7X7U - chains G and L of the 7 polymer chains in the assembly; structure by electron microscopy, 3.77 A resolution.

[Chain G]
Name: Spike protein S1
From: Severe acute respiratory syndrome coronavirus 2
Reference sequence: P0DTC2 (SPIKE_SARS2); residue numbers follow UniProt; this construct covers 324-527
Sequence (204 residues; numbered 324 to 527; the number before each row is that of its first residue):
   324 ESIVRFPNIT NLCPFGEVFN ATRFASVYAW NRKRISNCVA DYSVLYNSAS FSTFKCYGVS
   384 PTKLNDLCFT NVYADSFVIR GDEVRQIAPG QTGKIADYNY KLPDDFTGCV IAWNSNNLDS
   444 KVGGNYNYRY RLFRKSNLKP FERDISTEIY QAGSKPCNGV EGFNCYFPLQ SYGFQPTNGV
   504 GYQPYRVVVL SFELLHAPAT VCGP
Not modelled in the structure: 324-332, 527
Differences from the reference sequence: variant Arg452 (Leu in P0DTC2), Lys478 (Thr in P0DTC2)
Curated features (UniProtKB/Swiss-Prot):
  - region: Arg403 to Asp405 (Integrin-binding motif), Asn448 to Tyr451, Tyr453 to Phe456 (Immunodominant HLA epitope recognized by the CD8+)
  - glycosylation: Ser325 (O-linked (HexNAc...) serine), Asn331 (N-linked (GlcNAc...) (complex) asparagine), Asn343 (N-linked (GlcNAc...) (complex) asparagine)
  - natural variant: Gly339 (G339D: In strain: Omicron/BA.1, Omicron/BA.2 and 4 more; G339H: In strain: Omicron/BA.2.75, Omicron/XBB.1.5 and 1 more), Arg346 (R346K: In strain: Mu/B.1.621; R346T: In strain: Omicron/BQ.1.1, Omicron/XBB.1.5 and 1 more), Leu368 (L368I: In strain: Omicron/XBB.1.5, Omicron/EG.5.1), Ser371 (S371F: In strain: Omicron/BA.2, Omicron/BA.2.12.1 and 6 more; S371L: In strain: Omicron/BA.1), Ser373 (S373P: In strain: Omicron/BA.1, Omicron/BA.2 and 7 more), Ser375 (S375F: In strain: Omicron/BA.1, Omicron/BA.2 and 7 more), Thr376 (T376A: In strain: Omicron/BA.2, Omicron/BA.2.12.1 and 5 more), Asp405 (D405N: In strain: Omicron/BA.2, Omicron/BA.2.12.1 and 6 more), Arg408 (R408S: In strain: Omicron/BA.2, Omicron/BA.2.12.1 and 6 more), Lys417 (K417N: In strain: Beta/B.1.351, Omicron/BA.1 and 8 more; K417T: In strain: Gamma/P.1), Asn440 (N440K: In strain: Omicron/BA.1, Omicron/BA.2 and 7 more), Lys444 (K444T: In strain: Omicron/BQ.1.1), 16 further natural variant entries in UniProt
  - mutagenesis: Asn331 (N331Q: Reduced viral infectivity), Asn343 (N343Q: Reduced viral infectivity), Tyr453 (Y453F: Decreased HLA binding to NF9 epitope. Increased binding affinity to human ACE2), Ala475 (A475V: Increased resistance to neutralizing antibodies), Val483 (V483A: Increased resistance to neutralizing antibodies), Glu484 (E484D: Increased replication in human TMEM106B overexpressing cells), Phe490 (F490L: Increased resistance to neutralizing antibodies and human covalescent sera neutralization), Gln493 (Q493N: Reduced host ACE2-binding affinity in vitro; Q493Y: Reduced host ACE2-binding affinity in vitro), Asn501 (N501T: Reduced host ACE2-binding affinity in vitro; N501Y: Increased binding affinity to human ACE2), His519 (H519P: Increased resistance to human covalescent sera neutralization)
Disulfide bonds: Cys336-Cys361, Cys379-Cys432
Covalent attachments: N-acetylglucosamine (NAG) linked to Asn343

[Chain L]
Name: X10 light chain
From: Mus musculus
Sequence (111 residues; row label = number of the first residue in the row):
     1 DIVLTQSPAS LAVSLGQRAA ISCRASQSVS TSSHNYVHWY QQRPGQPPKL LIKYASNLEC
    61 GVPARFSGSG SGTDFTLNIH PVEEEDSAAY YCQHSWEIPY TFGGGTKLEI K
Disulfide bonds: Cys23-Cys92

[How chain G and chain L interact]
Residue-residue contacts (18; chain G residue first):
  Arg346(G) with Ile98(L); Tyr100(L), hydrogen bond
  Tyr351(G) with Trp96(L), hydrogen bond
  Tyr449(G) with His34(L); Tyr36(L), hydrogen bond (backbone-side chain)
  Asn450(G) with Tyr100(L)
  Arg452(G) with Tyr36(L); Trp96(L), hydrogen bond (side chain-backbone)
  Thr470(G) with Ser28(L), hydrogen bond (side chain-backbone); Trp96(L)
  Phe490(G) with Ser30(L); Thr31(L); Ser32(L)
  Leu492(G) with Thr31(L), hydrogen bond (backbone-side chain); Ser32(L); Trp96(L), hydrophobic
  Gln493(G) with Thr31(L)
  Ser494(G) with Tyr36(L)
Also at the interface, not in a pair above, chain G (11 interface residues in all): Ile472
Also at the interface, not in a pair above, chain L (12 interface residues in all): Gln27, Tyr54, Ser95

[Summary]
11 residues of chain G and 12 residues of chain L are in contact; the contacts include 6 hydrogen bonds. Polar
contacts include Arg346(G)-Tyr100(L), Tyr351(G)-Trp96(L) and Tyr449(G)-Tyr36(L). N-acetylglucosamine is
covalently linked to Asn343(G). From UniProt: 10 mutagenesis sites on chain G.
Here chain G is Spike protein S1 (Severe acute respiratory syndrome coronavirus 2) and chain L is X10 light
chain (Mus musculus). Entry 7X7U (Cryo-EM structure of SARS-CoV-2 Delta variant spike protein in complex with
three nAbs X01, X10 and ...) was determined by electron microscopy (same publication as 7X7T and 7X7V).
